Entry 4AQ6 (X-ray diffraction, 1.98 A resolution); this record covers chains B and F of the 6 polymer chains in the assembly.

Chain B (and F):
Protein: Homogentisate 1,2-dioxygenase
Organism: Pseudomonas putida
Notes: EC 1.13.11.5; chain F of this document is another copy of the same molecule, construct and numbering; everything in this record applies to it too
UniProt: Q88E47 (HGD_PSEPK); residues 1-433 here = UniProt positions 1-433
Sequence (433 residues; numbered 1 to 433; the number before each row is that of its first residue):
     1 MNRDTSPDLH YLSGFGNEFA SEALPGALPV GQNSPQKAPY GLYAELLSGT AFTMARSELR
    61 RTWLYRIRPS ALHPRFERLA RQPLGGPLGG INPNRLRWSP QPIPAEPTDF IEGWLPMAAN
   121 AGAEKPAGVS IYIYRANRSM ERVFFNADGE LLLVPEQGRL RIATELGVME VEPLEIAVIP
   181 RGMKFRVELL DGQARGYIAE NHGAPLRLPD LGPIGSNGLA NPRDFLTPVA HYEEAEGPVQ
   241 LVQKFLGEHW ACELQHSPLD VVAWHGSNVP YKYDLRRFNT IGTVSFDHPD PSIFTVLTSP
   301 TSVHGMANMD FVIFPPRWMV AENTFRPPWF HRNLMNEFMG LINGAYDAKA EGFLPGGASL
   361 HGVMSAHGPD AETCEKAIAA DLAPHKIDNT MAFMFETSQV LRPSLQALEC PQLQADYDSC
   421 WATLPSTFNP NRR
Not modelled in the structure: 1-8
Ion coordination: Fe ion: His331, Glu337, His367 (together with 2-(3,6-dihydroxyphenyl)acetic acid)
Residues lining bound ligands: 2-(3,6-dihydroxyphenyl)acetic acid (OMD): His288, Pro289, Pro291, Phe314, Pro328, Trp329, His331, Glu337, Met339, Tyr346, Ala348, His361, His367, Met394
UniProt features mapped onto this chain:
  - active site: His288 (Proton acceptor)
  - binding site (Fe cation): His331, Glu337, His367
  - binding site (homogentisate): Tyr346, His367
  - mutagenesis: His288 (H288F: Reduces the catalytic efficiency 75-fold), Tyr346 (Y346F: Decreases the affinity for homogentisate more than 60-fold and reduces the catalytic efficiency 20-fold)
What the authors report for this chain:
  - binding site for 2-(3,6-dihydroxyphenyl)acetic acid: His288, Tyr346
  - mutagenesis - Y346F (60-fold): decreased binding to 2-(3,6-dihydroxyphenyl)acetic acid
  - mutagenesis - H288Q (75-fold), Y346F (20-fold): decreased catalytic activity on 2-(3,6-dihydroxyphenyl)acetic acid
  - mutagenesis - H288Q: abolished binding to 2-(3,6-dihydroxyphenyl)acetic acid
  - catalytic residues: His288 (proposed by the authors, not directly observed)
  - catalytic residues: Tyr346

How chain B and chain F interact:
Contacting residue pairs (64; chain B residue first):
  Asp210(B) with Pro213(F)
  Leu211(B) with Pro213(F)
  Gly212(B) with Pro213(F)
  Pro213(B) with Asp210(F); Leu211(F); Ser292(F), hydrogen bond (backbone-side chain); Ile293(F), hydrogen bond (backbone-backbone)
  Ile214(B) with Asp290(F)
  Gly215(B) with Asp290(F); Ser292(F)
  Ser216(B) with Asp290(F), hydrogen bond
  Asn217(B) with Asp290(F), hydrogen bond
  Leu219(B) with Pro213(F), hydrophobic
  Arg277(B) with Phe286(F)
  Phe278(B) with Phe286(F)
  Asn279(B) with Thr283(F); Ser285(F), hydrogen bond; Phe286(F), hydrogen bond (side chain-backbone)
  Thr280(B) with Thr283(F); Val284(F), hydrogen bond (backbone-backbone); Ser285(F), hydrogen bond (backbone-side chain)
  Ile281(B) with Ile281(F), hydrophobic; Gly282(F); Val284(F); Pro289(F), hydrophobic; Ile293(F), hydrophobic
  Gly282(B) with Ile281(F); Gly282(F), hydrogen bond (backbone-backbone); Val284(F)
  Thr283(B) with Asn279(F); Thr280(F); Val284(F)
  Val284(B) with Thr280(F), hydrogen bond (backbone-backbone); Ile281(F); Gly282(F); Thr283(F); Arg317(F); Trp318(F), hydrogen bond (backbone-backbone)
  Ser285(B) with Asn279(F), hydrogen bond; Thr280(F), hydrogen bond (side chain-backbone)
  Phe286(B) with Arg277(F); Phe278(F); Asn279(F), hydrogen bond (backbone-side chain)
  Asp287(B) with Asn279(F)
  Asp290(B) with Ile214(F); Gly215(F); Ser216(F), hydrogen bond; Asn217(F), hydrogen bond
  Ser292(B) with Pro213(F), hydrogen bond (side chain-backbone); Gly215(F)
  Ile293(B) with Pro213(F), hydrogen bond (backbone-backbone); Ile281(F), hydrophobic
  Arg317(B) with Val284(F)
  Trp318(B) with Val284(F), hydrogen bond (backbone-backbone); Val320(F); Glu322(F), hydrogen bond; Pro384(F), hydrophobic
  Val320(B) with Trp318(F), hydrophobic; Val320(F), hydrophobic
  Glu322(B) with Trp318(F), hydrogen bond; Lys386(F), salt bridge
  Pro384(B) with Trp318(F), hydrophobic; Pro384(F), hydrophobic
  Lys386(B) with Glu322(F), salt bridge
Other interface residues (no listed pair), chain B (31 interface residues in all): Pro209, Pro289
Other interface residues (no listed pair), chain F (31 interface residues in all): Pro209, Gly212, Leu219, Asp287

In short:
Chain B and chain F each contribute 31 residues to their interface; the contacts include 21 hydrogen bonds and
2 salt bridges. Polar pairs include Glu322(B)-Lys386(F), Pro213(B)-Ser292(F) and Ser216(B)-Asp290(F). Chain B
binds 2-(3,6-dihydroxyphenyl)acetic acid. From the paper: catalytic residues His288(B) and Tyr346(B); H288Q
and Y346F of chain B reduce catalytic activity on 2-(3,6-dihydroxyphenyl)acetic acid.
Chain B and chain F are both Homogentisate 1,2-dioxygenase (Pseudomonas putida); the structure, substrate
bound homogentisate 1,2-dioxygenase, was determined by X-ray diffraction (same publication as 4AQ2).
